PDB entry 6DF4 | X-ray diffraction, 1.30 A resolution | chain A

== Chain A ==
Molecule: Transcription initiation factor TFIID subunit
Source organism: Oryctolagus cuniculus
Notes: fragment: Bromodomain
Reference sequence: U3KMH2 (U3KMH2_RABIT); residues 1497-1638 here correspond to UniProt positions 1498-1639 (UniProt number = residue number + 1)
Chain sequence (167 residues; numbered 1472 to 1638; the number before each row is that of its first residue):
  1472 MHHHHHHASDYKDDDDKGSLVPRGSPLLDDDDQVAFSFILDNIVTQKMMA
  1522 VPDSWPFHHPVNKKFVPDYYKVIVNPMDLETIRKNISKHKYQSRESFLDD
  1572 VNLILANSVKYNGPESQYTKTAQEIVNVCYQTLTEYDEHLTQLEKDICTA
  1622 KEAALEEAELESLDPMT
Disordered / not traced: 1472-1500, 1635-1638
Differences from the reference sequence: initiating methionine (1472); expression tag (1473-1496)
Ligand contacts: Cpd8 (G9Y; 6-(but-3-en-1-yl)-4-[3-(morpholine-4-carbonyl)phenyl]-1,6-dihydro-7H-pyrrolo[2,3-c]pyridin-7-one): Trp1526, Pro1527, Phe1528, His1530, Pro1531, Val1532, Asn1533, Phe1536, Val1537, Tyr1540, Met1548, Asp1549, Tyr1582, Asn1583, Tyr1589

== In short ==
Chain A binds Cpd8.
Chain A is Transcription initiation factor TFIID subunit (Oryctolagus cuniculus); the structure, TAF1-BD2 in
complex with Cpd8
(6-(but-3-en-1-yl)-4-(3-(morpholine-4-carbonyl)phenyl)-1,6-dihydro-7H-pyrrolo[2,3-c]pyridin-7-one), was
determined by X-ray diffraction (same publication as 6DF7).
